PDB entry 4JWM | X-ray diffraction, 2.00 A resolution | chains A and T of the 4 polymer chains in the assembly

== Chain A ==
Name: DNA polymerase beta
Organism: Homo sapiens
Notes: EC 2.7.7.7
Reference sequence: P06746 (DPOLB_HUMAN); numbering as in UniProt (aligned over 1-335)
Amino-acid sequence (335 residues; row label = number of the first residue in the row):
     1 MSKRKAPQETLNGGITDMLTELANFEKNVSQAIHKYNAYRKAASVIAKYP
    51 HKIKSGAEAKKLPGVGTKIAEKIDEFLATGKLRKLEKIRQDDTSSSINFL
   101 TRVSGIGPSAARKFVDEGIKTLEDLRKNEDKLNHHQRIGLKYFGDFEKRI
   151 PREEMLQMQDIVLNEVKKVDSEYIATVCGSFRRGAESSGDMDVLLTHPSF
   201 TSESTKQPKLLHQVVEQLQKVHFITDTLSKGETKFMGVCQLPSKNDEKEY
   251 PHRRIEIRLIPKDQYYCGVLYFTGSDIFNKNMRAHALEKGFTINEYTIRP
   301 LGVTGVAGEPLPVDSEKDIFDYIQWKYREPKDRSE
Disordered / not traced: 1-9
Construct notes: engineered mutation Glu-256 (Asp in P06746)
Bound ions: Na+ site 1: Lys-60, Leu-62, Val-65 (shared with 1 residue of chain D); Na+ site 2: Thr-101, Val-103, Ile-106 (shared with 1 residue of chain P); Mg2+ site 1: Asp-190, Asp-192 (together with DUP)
Residues lining bound ligands: DUP (2'-deoxyuridine 5'-alpha,beta-imido-triphosphate): Gly-179, Ser-180, Arg-183, Ser-188, Gly-189, Asp-190, Asp-192, Tyr-271, Phe-272, Thr-273, Gly-274, Ser-275, Asp-276, Asn-279
Swiss-Prot annotation at these positions:
  - region: Arg-183 to Asp-192 (DNA-binding)
  - active site: Lys-72 (Nucleophile)
  - binding site (K(+)): Lys-60, Leu-62, Val-65, Thr-101, Val-103, Ile-106
  - binding site (Na(+)): Lys-60, Leu-62, Val-65, Thr-101, Val-103, Ile-106
  - binding site (dATP): Arg-149, Ser-180, Arg-183, Gly-189, Asp-190
  - binding site (dCTP): Arg-149, Ser-180, Arg-183, Gly-189, Asp-190
  - binding site (dGTP): Arg-149, Ser-180, Arg-183, Gly-189, Asp-190, Asp-192
  - binding site (dTTP): Arg-149, Ser-180, Arg-183, Gly-189, Asp-190
  - binding site (Mg(2+)): Asp-190, Asp-192
  - modified residue: Lys-72 (N6-acetyllysine), Arg-83 (Omega-N-methylarginine), Arg-152 (Omega-N-methylarginine)
  - cross-link (Glycyl lysine isopeptide (Lys-Gly)): Lys-41 (interchain with G-Cter in ubiquitin), Lys-61 (interchain with G-Cter in ubiquitin), Lys-81 (interchain with G-Cter in ubiquitin)
  - natural variant: Leu-22 (L22P: Found in a gastric cancer sample; uncertain significance), Tyr-39 (Y39C: Found in a gastric cancer sample; uncertain significance), Gly-118 (G118V: Decreased DNA-directed DNA polymerase activity), Arg-137 (R137Q: Decreased function in base-excision repair), Arg-149 (R149I: Decreased DNA-directed DNA polymerase activity), Asp-160 (D160N: Found in a gastric cancer sample; uncertain significance), Cys-239 (C239R: Found in a gastric cancer sample; uncertain significance), Lys-289 (K289M: Found in a colon cancer sample; uncertain significance), Asn-294 (N294D: Found in a gastric cancer sample; uncertain significance), Glu-295 (E295K: Found in a gastric cancer sample; uncertain significance)
  - mutagenesis: Phe-25 (F25W: No effect on 5'-dRP lyase activity. Decreased ssDNA binding), His-34 (H34G: Decreased 5'-dRP lyase activity. Decreased ssDNA binding), Lys-35 (K35A: Decreased 5'-dRP lyase activity. Decreased ssDNA binding. Loss of 5'-dRP lyase activity; when associated with A-68 and A-72. Decreased ssDNA binding; when associated with A-68 and A-72 ...), Tyr-39 (Y39F: No effect on 5'-dRP lyase activity; Y39Q: Abolishes DNA polymerase and 5'-dRP lyase activity), Lys-41 (K41R: Abolishes ubiquitination; when associated with R-61 and R-81), Lys-60 (K60A: Decreased 5'-dRP lyase activity. Decreased ssDNA binding), Lys-61 (K61R: Abolishes ubiquitination; when associated with R-41 and R-81), Lys-68 (K68A: No effect on 5'-dRP lyase activity. Decreased ssDNA binding. Loss of 5'-dRP lyase activity; when associated with A-35 and A-72. Decreased ssDNA binding; when associated with A-35 and A-72 ...), Glu-71 (E71Q: No effect on 5'-dRP lyase activity. No effect on structure shown by circular dichroism. No effect on ssDNA binding), Lys-72 (K72A: Severely reduced 5'-dRP lyase activity. Does not affect ssDNA binding. Loss of 5'-dRP lyase activity; when associated with A-35 and A-68. Decreased ssDNA binding ...), Glu-75 (E75A: Slightly decreased 5'-dRP lyase activity. Decreased ssDNA binding. No effect on structure shown by circular dichroism), Lys-81 (K81R: Abolishes ubiquitination; when associated with R-41 and R-61), 5 further mutagenesis entries in UniProt
What the authors report for this chain:
  - mutagenesis - D256E: decreased catalytic activity on gap-filling DNA synthesis
  - Mg2+ coordination: Asp-190, Asp-192
  - binding site for the 10-nt DNA strand: Glu-256
  - conformationally variable residues (side-chain flip): Arg-254, Glu-256

== Chain T ==
Molecule: 16-nt DNA strand
Sequence (16 nucleotides; each row starts with the number of its first residue):
     1 CCGACAGCGCATCAGC

== Chain A / chain T interface ==
Contacting residue pairs (27; chain A residue first):
  His-34(A) / DC5(T)  stacking on the base
  Asn-133(A) / DT12(T)  phosphate contact
  Ser-229(A) / DC10(T)  phosphate contact
  Ser-229(A) / DA11(T)  phosphate contact
  Lys-230(A) / DC10(T)  hydrogen bond to the phosphate
  Lys-230(A) / DA11(T)  hydrogen bond to the phosphate
  Gly-231(A) / DC10(T)  phosphate contact
  Glu-232(A) / DC10(T)  hydrogen bond to the phosphate
  Thr-233(A) / DG9(T)  hydrogen bond to the phosphate
  Thr-233(A) / DC10(T)  hydrogen bond to the phosphate
  Lys-234(A) / DG9(T)  hydrogen bond to the base
  Lys-234(A) / DC10(T)  hydrogen bond to the phosphate
  Arg-258(A) / DG9(T)  sugar contact
  Tyr-271(A) / DG7(T)  base contact
  Lys-280(A) / DA6(T)  salt bridge to the phosphate
  Arg-283(A) / DA6(T)  hydrogen bond to the base
  Arg-283(A) / DG7(T)  hydrogen bond to the sugar
  Leu-287(A) / DC5(T)  phosphate contact
  Leu-287(A) / DA6(T)  phosphate contact
  Leu-287(A) / DG7(T)  phosphate contact
  Thr-292(A) / DG7(T)  hydrogen bond to the phosphate
  Ile-293(A) / DG7(T)  sugar contact
  Asn-294(A) / DG7(T)  phosphate contact
  Asn-294(A) / DC8(T)  hydrogen bond to the phosphate
  Glu-295(A) / DC8(T)  sugar contact
  Tyr-296(A) / DG9(T)  hydrogen bond to the phosphate
  Arg-299(A) / DC8(T)  salt bridge to the phosphate
Also at the interface, not in a pair above, chain A (21 interface residues in all): His-134, Ala-284

== Summary ==
21 residues of chain A face 8 of chain T across their interface; the contacts include 12 hydrogen bonds, 2
salt bridges and 1 aromatic stacking contact. Polar contacts include Lys-234(A)/DG9(T), Arg-283(A)/DA6(T) and
Arg-283(A)/DG7(T). The paper reports a binding site for the 10-nt DNA strand at Glu-256(A); D256E of chain A
reduces catalytic activity on gap-filling DNA synthesis.
Here chain A is DNA polymerase beta (Homo sapiens) and chain T is a 16-nt DNA strand. Entry 4JWM (Ternary
complex of D256E mutant of DNA Polymerase Beta) was determined by X-ray diffraction, deposited together with
4JWN.
